PDB entry 6AFO | X-ray diffraction, 1.40 A resolution | chain A

# Chain A
Protein: Beta-lactamase
Organism: Burkholderia thailandensis
Notes: EC 3.5.2.6
UniProt: A0A2Z4SUB5 (A0A2Z4SUB5_BURTH); the author numbering skips numbers that UniProt does not, so the offset changes along the chain: 26-238 = UniProt 31-243; 240-252 = UniProt 244-256; 254-291 = UniProt 257-294
Sequence (268 residues; row label = number of the first residue in the row; note: 2 numbers in that range are skipped by the numbering (no residue carries them; nothing is unmodelled there)):
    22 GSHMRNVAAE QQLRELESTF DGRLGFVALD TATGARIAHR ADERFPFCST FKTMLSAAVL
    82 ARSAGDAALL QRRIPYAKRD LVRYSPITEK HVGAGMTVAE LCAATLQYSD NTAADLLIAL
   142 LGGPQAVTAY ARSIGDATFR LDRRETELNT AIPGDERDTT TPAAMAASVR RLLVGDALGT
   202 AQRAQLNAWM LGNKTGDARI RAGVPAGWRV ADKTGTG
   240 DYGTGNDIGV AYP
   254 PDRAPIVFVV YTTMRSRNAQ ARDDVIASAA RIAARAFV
Construct notes: expression tag (22-25); engineered mutation Asp-136 (Asn141 in A0A2Z4SUB5)
From the paper describing this entry:
  - mutagenesis - N136D: increased catalytic activity on CAZ
  - conformationally variable residues (side-chain flip): Arg-104, Tyr-105
  - contacts within the chain: Asn-170/Asp-240 (hydrogen bond)
  - conformationally variable residues (loop rearrangement): Glu-166 (from molecular simulation)
  - catalytic residues: Lys-73, Glu-166, Asn-170 (citing earlier work)

# Overview
From the paper: catalytic residues Lys-73, Glu-166 and Asn-170; N136D increases catalytic activity on CAZ.
Chain A is Beta-lactamase (Burkholderia thailandensis); the structure, Crystal structure of class A
b-lactamase, PenL, variant Asn136Asp, from Burkholderia thailandensis, was determined by X-ray diffraction
together with 6AFM, 6AFN and 6AFP from the same study.
